5ZDP - chains A and B; structure by X-ray diffraction, 2.71 A resolution.

Chain A (and B):
Molecule: Alternative oxidase, mitochondrial
Source organism: Trypanosoma brucei brucei
Notes: chain B of this document is another copy of the same molecule, construct and numbering; everything in this record applies to it too
UniProt: Q26710 (AOX_TRYBB); residue numbers follow UniProt; this construct covers 1-329
Amino-acid sequence (329 residues; row label = number of the first residue in the row):
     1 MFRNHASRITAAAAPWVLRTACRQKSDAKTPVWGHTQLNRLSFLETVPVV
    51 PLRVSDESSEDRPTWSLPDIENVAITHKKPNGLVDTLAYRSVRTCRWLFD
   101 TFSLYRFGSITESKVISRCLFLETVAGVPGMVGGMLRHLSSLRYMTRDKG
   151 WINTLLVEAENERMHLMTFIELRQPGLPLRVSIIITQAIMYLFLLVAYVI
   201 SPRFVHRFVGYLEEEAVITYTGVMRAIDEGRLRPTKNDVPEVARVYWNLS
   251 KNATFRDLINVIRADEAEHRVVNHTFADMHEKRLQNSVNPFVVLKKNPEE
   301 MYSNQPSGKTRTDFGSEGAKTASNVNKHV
Unresolved in the structure: 1-31, 296-329 (chain B: 1-31, 295-329)
Ion coordination: Fe ion site 1: Glu123, Glu162, His165, Glu266 (together with hydroxide ion); Fe ion site 2: Glu162, Glu213, Glu266 (together with hydroxide ion)
Ligand contacts:
  - 9AU (4-oxidanyl-3-[(2E,6E)-3,7,11-trimethyldodeca-2,6,10-trienyl]chromen-2-one): Cys95, Arg96, Phe99, Arg118, Phe121, Leu122, Glu123, Val125, Thr186, Ile189, Met190, Leu212, Glu215, Ala216, Thr219, Tyr220, Glu266
  - hydroxide ion (OH): Glu123, Ala126, Glu162, Glu213, Glu266
  - oxygen molecule (OXY): Ala126, Glu162, Leu212, Glu213
Swiss-Prot annotation at these positions:
  - binding site (Fe cation): Glu123, Glu162, His165, Glu213, Glu266, His269
What the authors report for this chain:
  - binding site for 9AU: Cys95, Arg96, Arg118, Leu122, Glu123, Thr186, Ile189, Leu212, Glu215, Ala216, Thr219, Tyr220
  - Fe ion coordination: Glu123, Glu162, Glu213
  - binding site for Fe ion: His165, His269
  - catalytic residues: Tyr220 (citing earlier work)
  - catalytic residues: Arg96, Asp100, Arg118, Glu215, Thr219, His269 (proposed by the authors, not directly observed)

How chain A and chain B interact:
Residue-residue contacts (160; chain A residue first):
  Trp33(A) - Trp65(B)
  Trp33(A) - Glu268(B)  hydrogen bond
  Trp33(A) - Phe291(B)  hydrophobic
  Trp33(A) - Leu294(B)  hydrophobic
  Gly34(A) - Asp69(B)
  His35(A) - Asp69(B)  salt bridge
  His35(A) - Asn72(B)
  His35(A) - Val73(B)
  Gln37(A) - Val271(B)
  Leu38(A) - Trp65(B)  hydrophobic
  Leu38(A) - Val73(B)  hydrophobic
  Leu38(A) - Ala264(B)
  Leu38(A) - Ala267(B)
  Leu38(A) - Glu268(B)
  Leu38(A) - Arg270(B)  hydrogen bond (backbone-side chain)
  Leu38(A) - Val271(B)
  Asn39(A) - Asn72(B)  hydrogen bond (side chain-backbone)
  Asn39(A) - Val73(B)
  Asn39(A) - Ala74(B)  hydrogen bond (side chain-backbone)
  Asn39(A) - Thr76(B)
  Asn39(A) - Arg270(B)  hydrogen bond
  Arg40(A) - Val271(B)
  Leu41(A) - His77(B)
  Leu41(A) - Lys78(B)
  Leu41(A) - Val271(B)
  Leu41(A) - His274(B)
  Ser42(A) - Lys78(B)
  Ser42(A) - Thr275(B)
  Ser42(A) - Asp278(B)  hydrogen bond
  Phe43(A) - Val271(B)  hydrophobic
  Phe43(A) - Thr275(B)  hydrogen bond (backbone-side chain)
  Phe43(A) - Phe291(B)  hydrophobic
  Leu44(A) - Thr275(B)
  Leu44(A) - Asp278(B)
  Thr46(A) - Pro290(B)
  Val47(A) - Leu284(B)  hydrophobic
  Val47(A) - Pro290(B)  hydrophobic
  Val50(A) - Val288(B)  hydrophobic
  Pro51(A) - Val288(B)
  Pro51(A) - Val293(B)
  Leu52(A) - Arg147(B)
  Leu52(A) - Lys149(B)
  Arg53(A) - Val292(B)
  Arg53(A) - Val293(B)
  Val54(A) - Arg147(B)
  Asp56(A) - Gly150(B)
  Asp56(A) - Val292(B)
  Asp56(A) - Val293(B)
  Glu57(A) - Arg147(B)
  Glu57(A) - Asp148(B)  hydrogen bond (side chain-backbone)
  Glu57(A) - Lys149(B)  hydrogen bond (side chain-backbone)
  Ser59(A) - Asn153(B)
  Trp65(A) - Trp33(B)
  Trp65(A) - Leu38(B)  hydrophobic
  Asp69(A) - Gly34(B)
  Asp69(A) - His35(B)  salt bridge
  Asn72(A) - His35(B)
  Asn72(A) - Asn39(B)  hydrogen bond (backbone-side chain)
  Val73(A) - His35(B)
  Val73(A) - Asn39(B)
  Ala74(A) - Asn39(B)  hydrogen bond (backbone-side chain)
  Thr76(A) - Leu41(B)
  His77(A) - Leu41(B)
  Leu120(A) - Met145(B)  hydrophobic
  Glu123(A) - Leu142(B)
  Thr124(A) - Leu142(B)
  Gly127(A) - His138(B)  hydrogen bond (backbone-side chain)
  Gly127(A) - Leu142(B)
  Val128(A) - Leu142(B)
  Met131(A) - Met131(B)  hydrophobic
  Met131(A) - Met135(B)  hydrophobic
  Met131(A) - His138(B)
  Met131(A) - Leu156(B)  hydrophobic
  Met135(A) - Met131(B)  hydrophobic
  Met135(A) - Met135(B)  hydrophobic
  Met135(A) - Tyr191(B)  hydrogen bond
  His138(A) - Gly127(B)  hydrogen bond (side chain-backbone)
  His138(A) - Met131(B)
  His138(A) - Ala159(B)
  His138(A) - Arg163(B)
  Leu139(A) - Gln187(B)  hydrogen bond (backbone-side chain)
  Leu139(A) - Tyr191(B)  hydrophobic
  Ser141(A) - Arg163(B)  hydrogen bond
  Ser141(A) - Met167(B)
  Leu142(A) - Thr124(B)
  Leu142(A) - Gly127(B)
  Leu142(A) - Arg163(B)
  Leu142(A) - Leu166(B)  hydrophobic
  Arg143(A) - Ile183(B)
  Arg143(A) - Ile184(B)
  Arg143(A) - Gln187(B)
  Tyr144(A) - Ile184(B)  hydrophobic
  Met145(A) - Leu166(B)  hydrophobic
  Met145(A) - Ile170(B)  hydrophobic
  Met145(A) - Arg180(B)
  Met145(A) - Ile183(B)  hydrophobic
  Thr146(A) - Met167(B)
  Arg147(A) - Val54(B)
  Arg147(A) - Glu57(B)
  Arg147(A) - Met167(B)
  Arg147(A) - Glu171(B)  salt bridge
  Arg147(A) - Val242(B)
  Asp148(A) - Glu57(B)  hydrogen bond (backbone-side chain)
  Lys149(A) - Leu52(B)
  Lys149(A) - Glu57(B)  hydrogen bond (backbone-side chain)
  Gly150(A) - Asp56(B)  hydrogen bond (backbone-backbone)
  Ile152(A) - Arg163(B)
  Asn153(A) - Ser59(B)
  Leu156(A) - Met131(B)  hydrophobic
  Ala159(A) - His138(B)
  Glu160(A) - His138(B)
  Arg163(A) - His138(B)
  Arg163(A) - Ser141(B)  hydrogen bond
  Arg163(A) - Leu142(B)
  Arg163(A) - Ile152(B)
  Leu166(A) - Leu142(B)
  Leu166(A) - Met145(B)  hydrophobic
  Met167(A) - Ser141(B)
  Met167(A) - Thr146(B)
  Met167(A) - Arg147(B)
  Ile170(A) - Met145(B)
  Glu171(A) - Arg147(B)  salt bridge
  Pro175(A) - Met145(B)  hydrophobic
  Arg180(A) - Tyr144(B)  hydrogen bond (side chain-backbone)
  Ile183(A) - Arg143(B)
  Ile183(A) - Met145(B)  hydrophobic
  Gln187(A) - Leu139(B)  hydrogen bond (side chain-backbone)
  Gln187(A) - Leu142(B)
  Gln187(A) - Arg143(B)  hydrogen bond (side chain-backbone)
  Tyr191(A) - Met135(B)  hydrogen bond
  Tyr191(A) - Leu139(B)  hydrophobic
  Tyr191(A) - Tyr191(B)
  Val242(A) - Arg147(B)
  Ala264(A) - Leu38(B)
  Ala267(A) - Leu38(B)  hydrophobic
  Glu268(A) - Trp33(B)  hydrogen bond
  Glu268(A) - Leu38(B)
  Arg270(A) - Leu38(B)  hydrogen bond (side chain-backbone)
  Arg270(A) - Asn39(B)
  Val271(A) - Gln37(B)
  Val271(A) - Leu38(B)
  Val271(A) - Arg40(B)
  Val271(A) - Phe43(B)  hydrophobic
  His274(A) - Leu41(B)
  Thr275(A) - Ser42(B)  hydrogen bond
  Thr275(A) - Phe43(B)  hydrogen bond (side chain-backbone)
  Asp278(A) - Ser42(B)  hydrogen bond
  Asp278(A) - Leu44(B)
  Leu284(A) - Leu44(B)  hydrophobic
  Leu284(A) - Val47(B)  hydrophobic
  Val288(A) - Val50(B)  hydrophobic
  Val288(A) - Leu52(B)  hydrophobic
  Pro290(A) - Thr46(B)
  Phe291(A) - Trp33(B)  hydrophobic
  Phe291(A) - Phe43(B)  hydrophobic
  Val292(A) - Asp56(B)
  Val293(A) - Val50(B)  hydrophobic
  Val293(A) - Arg53(B)
  Val293(A) - Asp56(B)
  Leu294(A) - Phe43(B)  hydrophobic
Also at the interface, not in a pair above, chain A (84 interface residues in all): Lys78, Gly134, Ile184, Met279, Lys282, Lys295
Also at the interface, not in a pair above, chain B (83 interface residues in all): Pro51, Glu60, Ile70, Glu123, Val128, Glu160, Pro175, Met279, Lys282

Overview:
84 residues of chain A face 83 of chain B across their interface, with 29 hydrogen bonds and 4 salt bridges.
Polar pairs include His35(A)-Asp69(B), Arg147(A)-Glu171(B) and Trp33(A)-Glu268(B). The paper reports catalytic
residues Tyr220(A), Arg96(A) and Asp100(A) among others; a binding site for 9AU at Cys95(A), Arg96(A) and
Arg118(A) among others.
Both chains are Alternative oxidase, mitochondrial (Trypanosoma brucei brucei). Entry 5ZDP (Crystal structure
of cyanide-insensitive alternative oxidase from Trypanosoma brucei with ferulenol) was determined by X-ray
diffraction (same publication as 5ZDR).
